Entry 5Y5S (X-ray diffraction, 1.90 A resolution); this record covers chains S and U of the 36 polymer chains in the assembly.

# Chain S (and U)
Protein: LH1 alpha polypeptide
Organism: Thermochromatium tepidum
Notes: chain U of this document is another copy of the same molecule, construct and numbering; everything in this record applies to it too
UniProtKB: D2Z0P2 (D2Z0P2_THETI); numbering as in UniProt (aligned over 1-61)
Sequence (61 residues; each row starts with the number of its first residue):
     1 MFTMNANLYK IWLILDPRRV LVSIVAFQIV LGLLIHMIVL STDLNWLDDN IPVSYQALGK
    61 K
Not modelled in the structure: 1-2, 59-61 (chain U: 1-2, 61)
Metal / ion sites: Ca2+: W46, D49, I51 (shared with 1 residue of chain R)
Residues lining bound ligands:
  - bacteriochlorophyll a (BCL), molecule 1: V25, Q28, I29, G32, H36, L44, W46, L47
  - bacteriochlorophyll a (BCL), molecule 2: Q28, L31, G32, I35, H36, V39, L44
  - spirilloxanthin (CRT), molecule 1: N7, L8, K10, I11, I14
  - spirilloxanthin (CRT), molecule 2: L21, I24, F27, Q28, L31, L34, I35, I38
  - spirilloxanthin (CRT), molecule 3: I29, G32, L33, H36, M37
  - Ubiquinone-8 (UQ8): V30, L33, L34, M37

# Chain S / chain U interface
Pairs across the interface (24):
  I11(S) - L21(U)  hydrophobic
  I14(S) - R18(U)
  F27(S) - I29(U)  hydrophobic
  I38(S) - M37(U)  hydrophobic
  I38(S) - L47(U)  hydrophobic
  T42(S) - D48(U)
  D43(S) - D48(U)  hydrogen bond (backbone-side chain)
  D43(S) - N50(U)
  D43(S) - V53(U)
  D43(S) - S54(U)  hydrogen bond
  D43(S) - Y55(U)  hydrogen bond (side chain-backbone)
  D43(S) - Q56(U)  hydrogen bond (backbone-side chain)
  L44(S) - L47(U)  hydrophobic
  L44(S) - Y55(U)  hydrophobic
  N45(S) - Q56(U)  hydrogen bond (backbone-side chain)
  D48(S) - Q56(U)
  D48(S) - K60(U)  hydrogen bond (backbone-side chain)
  D49(S) - Q56(U)
  D49(S) - G59(U)
  D49(S) - K60(U)
  N50(S) - G59(U)
  N50(S) - K60(U)
  I51(S) - Y55(U)
  I51(S) - L58(U)  hydrophobic
Interface residues without a listed pair, chain S (16 interface residues in all): L15, L31, L34, S41
Interface residues without a listed pair, chain U (17 interface residues in all): V22, L33, L40

# In short
16 residues of chain S and 17 residues of chain U are in contact, with 6 hydrogen bonds. Among the polar pairs
are D43(S)-D48(U), D43(S)-S54(U) and D43(S)-Y55(U). Ligands of chain S: Ubiquinone-8, 3 copies of
spirilloxanthin and bacteriochlorophyll a.
Chain S and chain U are both LH1 alpha polypeptide (Thermochromatium tepidum); the structure, Structure of
photosynthetic LH1-RC super-complex at 1.9 angstrom resolution, was determined by X-ray diffraction.
